PDB entry 8OIX | electron microscopy, 2.89 A resolution | chains C and D of the 28 polymer chains in the assembly

# Chain C
Name: Proteasome subunit alpha type
From: Trichomonas vaginalis G3
UniProtKB: A2FT79 (A2FT79_TRIV3); residues 1-251 here = UniProt positions 1-251
Sequence (251 residues; each row starts with the number of its first residue):
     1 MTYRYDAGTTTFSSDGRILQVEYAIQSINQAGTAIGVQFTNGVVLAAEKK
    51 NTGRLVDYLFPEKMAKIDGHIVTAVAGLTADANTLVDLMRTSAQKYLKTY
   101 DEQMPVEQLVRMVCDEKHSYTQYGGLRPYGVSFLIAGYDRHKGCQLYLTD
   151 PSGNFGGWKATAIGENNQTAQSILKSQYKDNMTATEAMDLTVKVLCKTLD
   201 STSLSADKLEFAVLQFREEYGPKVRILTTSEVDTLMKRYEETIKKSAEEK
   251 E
Disordered / not traced: 1, 200-202, 240-251

# Chain D
Name: Proteasome subunit alpha type
From: Trichomonas vaginalis G3
UniProtKB: A2DTN3 (A2DTN3_TRIV3); numbering as in UniProt (aligned over 1-235)
Sequence (235 residues; each row starts with the number of its first residue):
     1 MSDYTRSITRFSPDGRLFQIDHAHAAVQRGTTVVATRSKDMIVIAVEKTA
    51 VAKLQDPHTFSKICSLDKHVMCAFAGLHADARRLIQSGQRQCQSHRLTYE
   101 DPISIENIARYIATLQLKNTQSGGARPYGVSTLICGFDDMTSQPHIYETL
   151 PSGTYAEWKARTIGRHDQTVMEYLEKHYKDDMTDEEAQKLAIGALLEVVE
   201 NGSKNLEVAYMKRGGTMEIMAEEVLDALIESTKAK
Disordered / not traced: 1-2, 59, 234-235

# How chain C and chain D interact
Residue-residue contacts - 78 pairs, chain C then chain D:
  Y3(C) - Y4(D)  hydrophobic
  Y3(C) - T5(D)  hydrogen bond (side chain-backbone)
  Y3(C) - R6(D)
  D6(C) - Y4(D)  hydrogen bond
  D6(C) - R6(D)  salt bridge
  T10(C) - Y4(D)
  T10(C) - I8(D)
  T10(C) - R126(D)
  T11(C) - R6(D)  hydrogen bond
  T11(C) - I8(D)
  T11(C) - Q19(D)
  F12(C) - Q19(D)  hydrogen bond (backbone-side chain)
  F12(C) - H22(D)
  F12(C) - A23(D)  hydrophobic
  F12(C) - L77(D)  hydrophobic
  F12(C) - R126(D)
  F12(C) - P127(D)
  F12(C) - G129(D)
  S13(C) - H22(D)  hydrogen bond (backbone-side chain)
  S14(C) - H22(D)
  D15(C) - A25(D)
  D15(C) - R29(D)  salt bridge
  G16(C) - H22(D)
  G16(C) - A26(D)
  G16(C) - R29(D)  hydrogen bond (backbone-side chain)
  R17(C) - R29(D)
  I18(C) - L77(D)  hydrophobic
  I18(C) - R126(D)
  Q38(C) - D56(D)
  R111(C) - R82(D)
  C114(C) - R82(D)
  D115(C) - R82(D)  salt bridge
  D115(C) - Q86(D)  hydrogen bond
  H118(C) - A79(D)
  H118(C) - D80(D)  salt bridge
  H118(C) - R83(D)
  H118(C) - R126(D)
  S119(C) - R83(D)
  T121(C) - R126(D)  hydrogen bond (backbone-side chain)
  Q122(C) - D80(D)  hydrogen bond
  Q122(C) - R83(D)
  Q122(C) - N119(D)
  Q122(C) - G124(D)
  Q122(C) - A125(D)
  Q122(C) - R126(D)  hydrogen bond (backbone-backbone)
  Q122(C) - P127(D)
  Q122(C) - Y128(D)
  Y123(C) - R83(D)  hydrogen bond
  Y123(C) - N119(D)  hydrogen bond
  Y123(C) - G124(D)
  Y123(C) - A125(D)  hydrophobic
  Y123(C) - Y128(D)  hydrogen bond
  G124(C) - Y4(D)
  G124(C) - G124(D)  hydrogen bond (backbone-backbone)
  G125(C) - Y4(D)
  S152(C) - A79(D)
  G153(C) - A79(D)
  G153(C) - R82(D)  hydrogen bond (backbone-side chain)
  N154(C) - H78(D)  hydrogen bond (side chain-backbone)
  N154(C) - A79(D)  hydrogen bond (side chain-backbone)
  N154(C) - R82(D)
  F155(C) - F60(D)
  F155(C) - R82(D)
  G157(C) - Q55(D)
  G157(C) - D56(D)  hydrogen bond (backbone-backbone)
  W158(C) - L54(D)
  W158(C) - Q55(D)
  K159(C) - K53(D)
  K159(C) - L54(D)  hydrogen bond (backbone-backbone)
  K159(C) - Q55(D)
  K159(C) - D56(D)
  A160(C) - L54(D)  hydrogen bond (backbone-backbone)
  Q171(C) - L54(D)
  L174(C) - L54(D)  hydrophobic
  K175(C) - K53(D)  hydrogen bond (backbone-side chain)
  K175(C) - L54(D)
  Y178(C) - K53(D)
  Y178(C) - L54(D)  hydrophobic
Also at the interface, not in a pair above, chain C (36 interface residues in all): G8, S176
Also at the interface, not in a pair above, chain D (32 interface residues in all): D3, V51, A52

# In short
36 residues of chain C face 32 of chain D across their interface; the contacts include 21 hydrogen bonds and 4
salt bridges. Polar contacts include D6(C)-R6(D), D15(C)-R29(D) and D115(C)-R82(D).
Chain C is Proteasome subunit alpha type and chain D is Proteasome subunit alpha type, both from Trichomonas
vaginalis G3; the structure, CryoEM structure of 20S Trichomonas vaginalis proteasome in complex with
proteasome inhibitor Salinosporamid A, was determined by electron microscopy, deposited together with 8P0T.
